5HOG - chains A and D of the 5 polymer chains in the assembly; structure by X-ray diffraction, 3.09 A resolution.

Chain A:
Protein: DNA polymerase alpha-binding protein
Organism: Saccharomyces cerevisiae
UniProt: Q01454 (CTF4_YEAST); residues 450-927 here = UniProt positions 450-927
Chain sequence (478 residues; row label = number of the first residue in the row):
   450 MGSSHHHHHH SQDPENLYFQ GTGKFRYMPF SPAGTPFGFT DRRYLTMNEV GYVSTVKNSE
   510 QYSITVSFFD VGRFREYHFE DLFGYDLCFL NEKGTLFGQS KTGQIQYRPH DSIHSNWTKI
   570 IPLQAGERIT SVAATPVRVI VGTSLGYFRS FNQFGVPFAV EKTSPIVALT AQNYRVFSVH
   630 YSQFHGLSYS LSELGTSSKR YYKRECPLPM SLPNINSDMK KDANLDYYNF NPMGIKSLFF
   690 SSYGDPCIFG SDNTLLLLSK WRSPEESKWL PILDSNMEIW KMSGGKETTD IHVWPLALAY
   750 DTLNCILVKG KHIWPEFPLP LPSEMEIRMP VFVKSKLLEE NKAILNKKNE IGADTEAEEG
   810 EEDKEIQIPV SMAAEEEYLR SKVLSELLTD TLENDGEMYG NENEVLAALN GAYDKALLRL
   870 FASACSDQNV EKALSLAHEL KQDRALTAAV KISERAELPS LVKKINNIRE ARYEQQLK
Not modelled in the structure: 450-473, 664-670, 792-813
Sequence notes: conflict Met450 (His in Q01454), Gly451 (Asn in Q01454), Ser452 (Glu in Q01454), Ser453 (His in Q01454), His454 (Ser in Q01454), His455 (Tyr in Q01454), His456 (Ser in Q01454), His457 (Arg in Q01454), His458 (Val in Q01454), Ser460 (Lys in Q01454), Gln461 (Thr in Q01454), Asp462 (His in Q01454), Pro463 (Ser in Q01454), Glu464 (Phe in Q01454), Asn465 (Pro in Q01454), Leu466 (Ile in Q01454), Tyr467 (Ser in Q01454), Phe468 (Leu in Q01454), Gln469 (Ala in Q01454), Gly470 (Asn in Q01454)
Reported in the primary citation:
  - mutagenesis - L867E/A871E/A897E/I901E: abolished binding to Pol1
  - mutagenesis - L867E/A871E/A897E/I901E, I901E: abolished binding to Sld5 CIP-box
  - mutagenesis - I901E: abolished binding to CMG helicase
  - mutagenesis - I901E: abolished growth in response to mrc1
  - mutagenesis - M731E/I740E/L756E: abolished binding to Dpb2
  - mutagenesis - M731E/I740E/L756E: unchanged binding to Dna2
  - mutagenesis - M731E/I740E/L756E: unchanged binding to Pol1

Chain D:
Protein: Dna2p
UniProt: A0A0D4IHI3 (A0A0D4IHI3_YEASX); residue numbers follow UniProt; this construct covers 207-223
Chain sequence (17 residues; numbered 207 to 223; the number before each row is that of its first residue):
   207 SLRNIDDILD DIEGDLT
Not modelled in the structure: 220-223

Chain A / chain D interface:
Residue-residue contacts (21; chain A residue first):
  Lys864(A) with Leu215(D); Asp216(D), salt bridge
  Leu867(A) with Leu215(D), hydrophobic; Ile218(D), hydrophobic
  Arg868(A) with Asp212(D), salt bridge; Leu215(D)
  Ala871(A) with Ile211(D), hydrophobic
  Cys874(A) with Leu208(D), hydrophobic
  Ser875(A) with Leu208(D)
  Gln891(A) with Ile218(D)
  Arg893(A) with Ile218(D), hydrogen bond (side chain-backbone)
  Ala897(A) with Ile214(D), hydrophobic
  Ile901(A) with Leu208(D); Ile211(D), hydrophobic; Ile214(D), hydrophobic
  Arg904(A) with Ser207(D), hydrogen bond (side chain-backbone); Leu208(D); Asn210(D); Asp213(D), salt bridge; Ile214(D)
  Ala905(A) with Leu208(D), hydrophobic
Interface residues without a listed pair, chain A (14 interface residues in all): Ala894, Lys900
Interface residues without a listed pair, chain D (11 interface residues in all): Glu219

Summary:
14 residues of chain A face 11 of chain D across their interface; the contacts include 2 hydrogen bonds and 3
salt bridges. Polar pairs include Lys864(A)-Asp216(D), Arg868(A)-Asp212(D) and Arg904(A)-Asp213(D). From the
paper: L867E/A871E/A897E/I901E and I901E of chain A abolish binding to Sld5 CIP-box; L867E/A871E/A897E/I901E
of chain A abolish binding to Pol1.
Chain A is DNA polymerase alpha-binding protein (Saccharomyces cerevisiae) and chain D is Dna2p; the
structure, Crystal structure of the carboxy-terminal domain of yeast Ctf4 bound to Dna2, was determined by
X-ray diffraction (same publication as 5HOI).
